PDB entry 4GK7 | X-ray diffraction, 2.80 A resolution | chains L and V of the 34 polymer chains in the assembly

== Chain L ==
Molecule: Proteasome component C5
From: Saccharomyces cerevisiae
Notes: EC 3.4.25.1
UniProtKB: P23724 (PSB1_YEAST); residues -9 to 212 here correspond to UniProt positions 20-241 (UniProt number = residue number + 29)
Chain sequence (222 residues; each row starts with the number of its first residue; numbers below 1 keep their minus sign (Gln-9 is residue -9)):
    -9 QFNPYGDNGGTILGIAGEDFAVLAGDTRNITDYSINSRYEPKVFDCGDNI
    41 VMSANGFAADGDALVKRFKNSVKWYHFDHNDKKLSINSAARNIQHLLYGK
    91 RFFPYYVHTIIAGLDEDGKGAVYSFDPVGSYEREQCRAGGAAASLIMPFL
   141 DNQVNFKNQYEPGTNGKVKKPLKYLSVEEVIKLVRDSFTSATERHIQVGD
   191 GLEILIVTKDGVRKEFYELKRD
What the authors report for this chain:
  - binding site for Syringolin-glidobactin chimera: Pro94, Tyr96

== Chain V ==
Molecule: Proteasome component PUP1
From: Saccharomyces cerevisiae
Notes: EC 3.4.25.1
UniProtKB: P25043 (PSB7_YEAST); residues 1-222 here correspond to UniProt positions 30-251 (UniProt number = residue number + 29)
Chain sequence (222 residues; numbered 1 to 222; the number before each row is that of its first residue):
     1 TTIVGVKFNNGVVIAADTRSTQGPIVADKNCAKLHRISPKIWCAGAGTAA
    51 DTEAVTQLIGSNIELHSLYTSREPRVVSALQMLKQHLFKYQGHIGAYLIV
   101 AGVDPTGSHLFSIHAHGSTDVGYYLSLGSGSLAAMAVLESHWKQDLTKEE
   151 AIKLASDAIQAGIWNDLGSGSNVDVCVMEIGKDAEYLRNYLTPNVREEKQ
   201 KSYKFPRGTTAVLKESIVNICD
UniProt features mapped onto this chain:
  - active site: Thr1 (Nucleophile)
What the authors report for this chain:
  - binding site for Syringolin-glidobactin chimera: Thr1

== How chain L and chain V interact ==
Residue-residue contacts - 60 pairs, chain L then chain V:
  Ile20(L) - Leu167(V)  hydrophobic
  Asp22(L) - Leu167(V)
  Tyr23(L) - Gly23(V)
  Tyr23(L) - Asn165(V)
  Tyr23(L) - Asp166(V)
  Tyr23(L) - Leu167(V)  hydrogen bond (backbone-backbone)
  Tyr23(L) - Gly168(V)
  Ser24(L) - Leu167(V)
  Ile25(L) - Trp164(V)
  Ile25(L) - Leu167(V)  hydrophobic
  Arg28(L) - Trp164(V)  hydrogen bond (side chain-backbone)
  Phe139(L) - Tyr203(V)
  Asn142(L) - Phe205(V)
  Gln143(L) - Lys201(V)
  Gln143(L) - Tyr203(V)
  Gln143(L) - Phe205(V)
  Asn148(L) - Thr209(V)
  Gln149(L) - Phe205(V)
  Gln149(L) - Thr209(V)
  Tyr150(L) - Thr209(V)  hydrogen bond (backbone-backbone)
  Tyr150(L) - Ala211(V)  hydrophobic
  Pro152(L) - Arg207(V)
  Pro152(L) - Gly208(V)
  Gly156(L) - Ala211(V)
  Glu169(L) - Lys201(V)
  Lys172(L) - Gln200(V)
  Leu173(L) - Tyr203(V)
  Arg175(L) - Glu197(V)  salt bridge
  Arg175(L) - Gln200(V)  hydrogen bond
  Asp176(L) - Lys199(V)
  Asp176(L) - Gln200(V)  hydrogen bond (side chain-backbone)
  Asp176(L) - Lys201(V)
  Asp176(L) - Tyr203(V)  hydrogen bond
  Thr179(L) - Arg196(V)  hydrogen bond
  Ser180(L) - Arg196(V)  hydrogen bond
  Glu183(L) - Val26(V)
  Glu183(L) - Lys29(V)  salt bridge
  Glu183(L) - Arg196(V)
  Arg184(L) - Pro24(V)
  Arg184(L) - Ile25(V)
  Arg184(L) - Val26(V)  hydrogen bond (backbone-backbone)
  Arg184(L) - Ala27(V)  hydrogen bond (side chain-backbone)
  Arg184(L) - Lys29(V)
  His185(L) - Pro24(V)
  Ile186(L) - Arg19(V)
  Ile186(L) - Thr21(V)
  Ile186(L) - Pro24(V)  hydrogen bond (backbone-backbone)
  Ile186(L) - Val26(V)  hydrophobic
  Ile186(L) - Leu167(V)
  Glu208(L) - Glu197(V)
  Lys210(L) - Asn194(V)  hydrogen bond (side chain-backbone)
  Arg211(L) - Trp164(V)
  Asp212(L) - Arg19(V)  salt bridge
  Asp212(L) - Ile163(V)
  Asp212(L) - Trp164(V)
  Asp212(L) - Asp166(V)
  Asp212(L) - Ser169(V)
  Asp212(L) - Gly170(V)
  Asp212(L) - Ser171(V)  hydrogen bond (side chain-backbone)
  Asp212(L) - Asn194(V)
Also at the interface, not in a pair above, chain L (32 interface residues in all): Arg18, Glu151, Gln187
Also at the interface, not in a pair above, chain V (31 interface residues in all): Asp28, Pro206

== Overview ==
32 residues of chain L and 31 residues of chain V are in contact, with 13 hydrogen bonds and 3 salt bridges.
Polar pairs include Arg175(L)-Glu197(V), Glu183(L)-Lys29(V) and Asp212(L)-Arg19(V). Curated annotation
(UniProt) lists active-site residue Thr1(V) on chain V. From the paper: a binding site for
Syringolin-glidobactin chimera at Pro94(L), Tyr96(L) and Thr1(V).
Here chain L is Proteasome component C5 and chain V is Proteasome component PUP1, both from Saccharomyces
cerevisiae. Entry 4GK7 (yeast 20S proteasome in complex with the Syringolin-Glidobactin chimera) was
determined by X-ray diffraction.
